3AJV - chains C and D of the 4 polymer chains in the assembly; structure by X-ray diffraction, 1.70 A resolution.

Chain C:
Protein: Putative uncharacterized protein
From: Aeropyrum pernix
Notes: engineered mutation(s): attached His-tag sequence at its N-terminus
UniProtKB: Q9YE85 (Q9YE85_AERPE); numbering as in UniProt (aligned over 1-170)
Amino-acid sequence (190 residues; row label = number of the first residue in the row; numbers below 1 keep their minus sign (Met-19 is residue -19)):
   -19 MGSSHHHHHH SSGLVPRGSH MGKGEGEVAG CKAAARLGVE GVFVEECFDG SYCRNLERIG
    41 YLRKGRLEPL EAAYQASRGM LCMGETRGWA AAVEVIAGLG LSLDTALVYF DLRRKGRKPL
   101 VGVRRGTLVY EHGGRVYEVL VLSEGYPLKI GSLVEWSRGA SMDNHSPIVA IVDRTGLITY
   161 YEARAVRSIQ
Not modelled in the structure: -19 to 9
Cystine bridges: Cys11-Cys62, Cys27-Cys33
Construct notes: expression tag (-19 to 0)

Chain D:
Protein: tRNA-splicing endonuclease
From: Aeropyrum pernix
Notes: EC 3.1.27.9
UniProtKB: Q9YBF1 (ENDA_AERPE); numbering as in UniProt (aligned over 1-186)
Amino-acid sequence (186 residues; row label = number of the first residue in the row):
     1 MGDRCAPIKA SGVLIGDSVL VTDVEQARSL YSCGYYGQPL DVEKPRGADF EGPLRLSLIE
    61 SLYLAEKGVL EVAKPDGSSV GVEDLRTAVR GNPRFSMLYN IYRDLRERGF VVRSGLKFGS
   121 DFAVYRLGPG IDAAPFIVHA YSPEDNIDPV EIVRAGRLSH SVRKKFVFAV TRGGDVSYLM
   181 IDWFRP
Not modelled in the structure: 1-8
Construct notes: engineered mutation Ala133 (His in Q9YBF1)

Chain C / chain D interface:
Contacting residue pairs (71; chain C residue first):
  Leu92(C) - Pro186(D)  hydrophobic
  Lys95(C) - Pro186(D)
  Arg97(C) - Pro186(D)  hydrogen bond (side chain-backbone)
  Tyr110(C) - Phe184(D)
  Tyr110(C) - Pro186(D)
  Tyr117(C) - Phe184(D)  hydrophobic
  Leu122(C) - Pro149(D)  hydrophobic
  Leu122(C) - Ile152(D)  hydrophobic
  Ser123(C) - Pro149(D)
  Glu124(C) - Asp148(D)
  Glu124(C) - Val150(D)
  Gly125(C) - Asp148(D)  hydrogen bond (backbone-side chain)
  Tyr126(C) - Pro149(D)
  Pro127(C) - Ile147(D)
  Leu128(C) - Asp145(D)
  Leu128(C) - Asn146(D)
  Leu128(C) - Ile147(D)  hydrogen bond (backbone-backbone)
  Lys129(C) - Pro143(D)
  Lys129(C) - Glu144(D)  salt bridge
  Lys129(C) - Asp145(D)
  Lys129(C) - Asn146(D)
  Ile130(C) - Tyr141(D)  hydrophobic
  Ile130(C) - Ser142(D)
  Ile130(C) - Pro143(D)
  Ile130(C) - Asp145(D)  hydrogen bond (backbone-backbone)
  Ile130(C) - Ile147(D)  hydrophobic
  Ile130(C) - Val170(D)  hydrophobic
  Gly131(C) - Pro143(D)  hydrogen bond (backbone-backbone)
  Leu133(C) - Leu179(D)  hydrophobic
  Val134(C) - Val170(D)  hydrophobic
  Val134(C) - Leu179(D)  hydrophobic
  Ser137(C) - Leu179(D)
  Arg138(C) - Ser177(D)  hydrogen bond
  Ile148(C) - Phe184(D)  hydrophobic
  Ile151(C) - Pro149(D)
  Ile151(C) - Ile152(D)  hydrophobic
  Ile151(C) - Val153(D)  hydrophobic
  Tyr160(C) - Trp183(D)
  Tyr160(C) - Phe184(D)  hydrogen bond (backbone-backbone)
  Tyr160(C) - Pro186(D)
  Tyr161(C) - Val153(D)
  Tyr161(C) - Gly156(D)
  Tyr161(C) - Ile181(D)  hydrophobic
  Tyr161(C) - Asp182(D)
  Tyr161(C) - Trp183(D)  hydrophobic
  Tyr161(C) - Phe184(D)
  Glu162(C) - Met180(D)
  Glu162(C) - Ile181(D)
  Glu162(C) - Asp182(D)  hydrogen bond (backbone-backbone)
  Glu162(C) - Phe184(D)
  Ala163(C) - Met180(D)
  Arg164(C) - Lys165(D)
  Arg164(C) - Tyr178(D)
  Arg164(C) - Leu179(D)
  Arg164(C) - Met180(D)  hydrogen bond (backbone-backbone)
  Ala165(C) - Tyr178(D)
  Ala165(C) - Leu179(D)  hydrophobic
  Val166(C) - Ser177(D)
  Val166(C) - Tyr178(D)  hydrogen bond (backbone-backbone)
  Val166(C) - Met180(D)  hydrophobic
  Arg167(C) - Asp104(D)  salt bridge
  Arg167(C) - Arg108(D)
  Arg167(C) - Val176(D)  hydrogen bond (side chain-backbone)
  Arg167(C) - Tyr178(D)
  Ser168(C) - Arg108(D)
  Ile169(C) - Phe110(D)
  Ile169(C) - Phe136(D)  hydrophobic
  Ile169(C) - Val167(D)  hydrophobic
  Ile169(C) - Tyr178(D)  hydrophobic
  Ile169(C) - Met180(D)  hydrophobic
  Gln170(C) - Met180(D)
Other interface residues (no listed pair), chain C (34 interface residues in all): Asp153, Thr159
Other interface residues (no listed pair), chain D (33 interface residues in all): Leu105, Phe166, Phe168

Summary:
34 residues of chain C and 33 residues of chain D are in contact; the contacts include 11 hydrogen bonds and 2
salt bridges. Polar pairs include Lys129(C)-Glu144(D), Arg167(C)-Asp104(D) and Arg97(C)-Pro186(D).
Here chain C is Putative uncharacterized protein and chain D is tRNA-splicing endonuclease, both from
Aeropyrum pernix. Entry 3AJV (Splicing endonuclease from Aeropyrum pernix) was determined by X-ray
diffraction.
